Entry 1EJW (X-ray diffraction, 1.90 A resolution); this record covers chains C and B of the 3 polymer chains in the assembly.

== Chain C ==
Protein: Urease alpha subunit
Source organism: Klebsiella aerogenes
Notes: EC 3.5.1.5
UniProt: P18314 (URE1_KLEAE); residues 1001-1567 here correspond to UniProt positions 1-567 (UniProt number = residue number - 1000)
Sequence (567 residues; numbered 1001 to 1567; the number before each row is that of its first residue):
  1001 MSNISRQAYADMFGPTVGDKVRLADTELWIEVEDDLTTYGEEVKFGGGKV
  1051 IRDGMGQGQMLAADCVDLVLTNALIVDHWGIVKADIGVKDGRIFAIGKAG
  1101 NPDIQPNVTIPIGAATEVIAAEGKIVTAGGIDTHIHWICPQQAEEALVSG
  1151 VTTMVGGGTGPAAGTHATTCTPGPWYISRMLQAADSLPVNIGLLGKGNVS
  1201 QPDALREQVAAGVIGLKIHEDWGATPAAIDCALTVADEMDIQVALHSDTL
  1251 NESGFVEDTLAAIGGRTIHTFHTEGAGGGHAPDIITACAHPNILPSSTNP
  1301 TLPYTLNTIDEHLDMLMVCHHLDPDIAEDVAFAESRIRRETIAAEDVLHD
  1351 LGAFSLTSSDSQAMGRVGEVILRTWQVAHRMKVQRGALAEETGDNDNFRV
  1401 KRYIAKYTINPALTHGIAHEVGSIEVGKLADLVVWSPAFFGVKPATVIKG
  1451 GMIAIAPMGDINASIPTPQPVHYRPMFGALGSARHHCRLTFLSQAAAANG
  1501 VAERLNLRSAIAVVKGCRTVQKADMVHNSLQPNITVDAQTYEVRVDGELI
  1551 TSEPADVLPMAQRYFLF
Disordered / not traced: 1001
Construct notes: modified residue (1217)
Modified residues: Lys-1217 (lysine nz-carboxylic acid; KCX)
Ion coordination: Ni2+ site 1: His-1134, His-1136, Lys-1217, Asp-1360; Ni2+ site 2: Lys-1217, His-1246, His-1272
UniProt features mapped onto this chain:
  - active site: His-1320 (Proton donor)
  - binding site (Ni(2+)): His-1134, His-1136, Lys-1217, His-1246, His-1272, Asp-1360
  - binding site (substrate): His-1219
  - modified residue: Lys-1217 (N6-carboxylysine)

== Chain B ==
Protein: Urease beta subunit
Source organism: Klebsiella aerogenes
Notes: EC 3.5.1.5
UniProt: P18315 (URE2_KLEAE); residues 2001-2101 here correspond to UniProt positions 1-101 (UniProt number = residue number - 2000)
Sequence (101 residues; each row starts with the number of its first residue):
  2001 MIPGEYHVKPGQIALNTGRATCRVVVENHGDRPIQVGSHYHFAEVNPALK
  2051 FDRQQAAGYRLNIPAGTAVRFEPGQKREVELVAFAGHRAVFGFRGEVMGP
  2101 L

== How chain C and chain B interact ==
Pairs across the interface (83):
  Ser-1002(C) with Ala-2014(B); Leu-2015(B), hydrogen bond (backbone-backbone); Asn-2062(B)
  Asn-1003(C) with Ile-2013(B); Ala-2014(B)
  Ile-1004(C) with Gln-2012(B); Ile-2013(B), hydrogen bond (backbone-backbone); Leu-2015(B), hydrophobic; Pro-2064(B), hydrophobic
  Ser-1005(C) with Gly-2011(B)
  Arg-1006(C) with Val-2008(B); Lys-2009(B), hydrogen bond (side chain-backbone); Pro-2010(B); Gly-2011(B), hydrogen bond (backbone-backbone); Gln-2012(B); Ile-2013(B)
  Gln-1007(C) with Val-2008(B)
  Ala-1010(C) with Val-2008(B), hydrophobic
  Phe-1013(C) with Ala-2065(B)
  Pro-1015(C) with Tyr-2006(B)
  Val-1017(C) with Lys-2009(B)
  Gly-1018(C) with Lys-2009(B)
  Asp-1019(C) with His-2007(B); Val-2008(B); Lys-2009(B), hydrogen bond (side chain-backbone)
  Lys-1020(C) with Glu-2005(B); Tyr-2006(B); His-2007(B), hydrogen bond (backbone-backbone)
  Val-1021(C) with Glu-2005(B)
  Arg-1022(C) with Met-2001(B); Ile-2002(B), hydrogen bond (side chain-backbone); Gly-2004(B); Glu-2005(B), salt bridge
  Ala-1024(C) with Pro-2003(B); Gly-2004(B), hydrogen bond (backbone-backbone)
  Asp-1025(C) with Met-2001(B)
  Trp-1029(C) with Glu-2005(B); His-2007(B)
  Tyr-1039(C) with Ile-2013(B), hydrophobic; Ala-2014(B); Leu-2015(B); Asn-2016(B), hydrogen bond (backbone-backbone)
  Gly-1040(C) with Leu-2015(B); Asn-2016(B); His-2039(B); Arg-2060(B); Ala-2065(B)
  Glu-1041(C) with Arg-2019(B), salt bridge; His-2039(B), salt bridge; Arg-2060(B), salt bridge
  Glu-1042(C) with Ala-2065(B)
  Gly-1048(C) with Gly-2037(B)
  Lys-1049(C) with Gly-2066(B)
  Val-1050(C) with Ser-2038(B); His-2039(B); Ala-2065(B), hydrophobic; Gly-2066(B)
  Arg-1052(C) with Gly-2037(B)
  Gly-1054(C) with Phe-2091(B); Phe-2093(B)
  Met-1055(C) with His-2039(B); Tyr-2040(B), hydrophobic; Phe-2093(B), hydrophobic
  Gln-1059(C) with Phe-2091(B)
  Pro-1102(C) with Gly-2086(B); His-2087(B), hydrogen bond (backbone-backbone)
  Asp-1103(C) with Ala-2085(B); His-2087(B), hydrogen bond (backbone-backbone); Arg-2088(B), hydrogen bond (backbone-backbone); Ala-2089(B), hydrogen bond (backbone-backbone); Phe-2091(B)
  Ile-1104(C) with Phe-2084(B), hydrophobic; Ala-2085(B), hydrogen bond (backbone-backbone); Gly-2086(B); Ala-2089(B)
  Gln-1105(C) with Ala-2085(B); Gly-2086(B)
  Gly-1123(C) with Tyr-2006(B)
  Pro-1437(C) with Gly-2004(B)
  Ala-1438(C) with Pro-2003(B); Gly-2004(B)
  Arg-1563(C) with Met-2001(B)
  Tyr-1564(C) with Pro-2003(B)
Other interface residues (no listed pair), chain C (44 interface residues in all): Tyr-1009, Met-1012, Gly-1014, Thr-1016, Asp-1053, Pro-1106
Other interface residues (no listed pair), chain B (37 interface residues in all): Ile-2063, Thr-2067, Gly-2092

== Overview ==
44 residues of chain C face 37 of chain B across their interface, with 14 hydrogen bonds and 4 salt bridges.
Among the polar pairs are Arg-1022(C)/Glu-2005(B), Glu-1041(C)/Arg-2019(B) and Glu-1041(C)/His-2039(B). From
UniProt: active-site residue His-1320(C), 6 Ni2+-binding residues and substrate-binding residue His-1219(C) on
chain C.
Chain C is Urease alpha subunit and chain B is Urease beta subunit, both from Klebsiella aerogenes; the
structure, Crystal structure of wild-type klebsiella aerogenes urease at 298K, was determined by X-ray
diffraction.
